1A4B - chains A and B; structure by X-ray diffraction, 1.91 A resolution.

[Chain A (and B)]
Protein: Azurin
From: Achromobacter denitrificans
Notes: chain B of this document is another copy of the same molecule, construct and numbering; everything in this record applies to it too
Reference sequence: P00280 (AZUR_ALCDE); residues 1-129 here correspond to UniProt positions 21-149 (UniProt number = residue number + 20)
Chain sequence (129 residues; each row starts with the number of its first residue):
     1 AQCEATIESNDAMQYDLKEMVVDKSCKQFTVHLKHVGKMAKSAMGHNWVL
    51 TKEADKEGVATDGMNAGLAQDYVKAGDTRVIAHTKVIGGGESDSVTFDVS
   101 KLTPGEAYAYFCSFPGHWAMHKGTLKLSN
Differences from the reference sequence: conflict Asp-16 (Asn36 in P00280), Glu-57 (Gln77 in P00280); engineered mutation His-121 (Met141 in P00280)
Disulfides: Cys-3/Cys-26
Ion coordination: Cu ion: His-46, Cys-112, His-117, His-121
Reported in the primary citation:
  - Cu ion coordination: His-117, His-121

[Interface between chain A and chain B]
Contacting residue pairs (18; chain A residue first):
  Asp-11(A) / Met-120(B)
  Met-13(A) / Met-13(B)  hydrophobic
  Met-13(A) / Met-44(B)  hydrophobic
  Met-13(A) / His-117(B)
  Met-39(A) / Met-120(B)  hydrophobic
  Ala-43(A) / Gly-116(B)
  Ala-43(A) / Ala-119(B)  hydrophobic
  Met-44(A) / Met-13(B)  hydrophobic
  Met-64(A) / Met-64(B)  hydrophobic
  Met-64(A) / Pro-115(B)  hydrophobic
  Pro-115(A) / Met-64(B)  hydrophobic
  Pro-115(A) / Pro-115(B)
  Pro-115(A) / Gly-116(B)  hydrogen bond (backbone-backbone)
  Gly-116(A) / Pro-115(B)
  Ala-119(A) / Ala-43(B)  hydrophobic
  Met-120(A) / Met-39(B)  hydrophobic
  Met-120(A) / Ala-43(B)
  Met-120(A) / Met-44(B)  hydrophobic
Other interface residues (no listed pair), chain A (12 interface residues in all): Phe-114, Trp-118
Other interface residues (no listed pair), chain B (13 interface residues in all): Asp-11, Ser-42, Phe-114

[Summary]
12 residues of chain A face 13 of chain B across their interface; the contacts include 1 hydrogen bond. Its
one hydrogen bond, Pro-115(A)/Gly-116(B), is backbone to backbone. His-46(A), Cys-112(A), His-117(A) and
His-121(A) form the Cu ion site. From the paper: Cu ion coordination by His-117(A) and His-121(A).
Both chains are Azurin (Achromobacter denitrificans). Entry 1A4B (Azurin mutant with met 121 replaced by his,
ph 6.5 crystal form, data collected at-180 degrees ...) was determined by X-ray diffraction, deposited
together with 1A4A and 1A4C.
